Entry 4I5W (X-ray diffraction, 2.79 A resolution); this record covers chain A.

[Chain A]
Molecule: 5', 5'''-P-1, P-4-tetraphosphate phosphorylase 2
Organism: Saccharomyces cerevisiae
Notes: EC 2.7.7.53
UniProt: P22108 (APA2_YEAST); residue numbers follow UniProt; this construct covers 1-325
Sequence (333 residues; numbered -7 to 325; the number before each row is that of its first residue; numbers below 1 keep their minus sign (Met-7 is residue -7)):
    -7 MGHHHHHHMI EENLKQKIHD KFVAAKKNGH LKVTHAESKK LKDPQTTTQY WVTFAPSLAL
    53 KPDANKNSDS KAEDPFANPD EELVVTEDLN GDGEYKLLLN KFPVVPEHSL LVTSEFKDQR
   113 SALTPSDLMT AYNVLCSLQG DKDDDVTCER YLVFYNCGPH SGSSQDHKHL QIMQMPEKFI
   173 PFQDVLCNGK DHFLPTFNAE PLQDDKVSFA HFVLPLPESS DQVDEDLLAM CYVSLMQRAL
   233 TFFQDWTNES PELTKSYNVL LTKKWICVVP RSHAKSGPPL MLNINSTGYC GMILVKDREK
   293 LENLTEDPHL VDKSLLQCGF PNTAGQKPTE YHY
Unresolved in the structure: -7 to 0, 53-65, 133-139, 238-244, 320-325
Differences from the reference sequence: expression tag (-7 to 0)
Residues lining bound ligands:
  - adenosine monophosphate (AMP), molecule 1: Leu50, Asn92, Phe94, Pro95, Val96, Val97, His100, Gln163, Met165, Asn277, Thr279, Met284, Ile285, Leu286, Lys288
  - adenosine monophosphate (AMP), molecule 2: Pro67, Phe68, Leu75, Leu91, Asn92, Lys93, Phe94, His100, Leu102, Asn148, Gly154, Ser155, Ser156, Gln157, His161, Gln163, Asn277
Curated features (UniProtKB/Swiss-Prot):
  - active site: His161 (Nucleophile)
  - binding site (substrate): Lys53, Asn92, Lys93, Asn148, Gly154 to Gln157, Gln163, Asn277 to Thr279, Met284, Lys288
What the authors report for this chain:
  - binding site for phosphate ion: His152, His265
  - binding site for adenosine monophosphate: His161, Gln163
  - catalytic residues: Gln163 (proposed by the authors, not directly observed)
  - mutagenesis - Q163H: decreased catalytic activity on Ap4A
  - mutagenesis - F68A (0.3 s-1 uM-1), F68L (6.1 s-1 uM-1): decreased catalytic activity
  - mutagenesis - Q163H (3.2 +/- 1.0 uM): unchanged binding to Ap4A

[Overview]
Bound to chain A: adenosine monophosphate. UniProt lists active-site residue His161 and 14 substrate-binding
residues. From the paper: the catalytic residue Gln163; F68A and F68L reduce catalytic activity.
Chain A is 5', 5'''-P-1, P-4-tetraphosphate phosphorylase 2 (Saccharomyces cerevisiae); the structure, Crystal
structure of yeast Ap4A phosphorylase Apa2 in complex with AMP, was determined by X-ray diffraction, deposited
together with 4I5T and 4I5V.
